PDB entry 7QDY | electron microscopy, 3.10 A resolution | chains B and C of the 5 polymer chains in the assembly

[Chain B]
Molecule: Tetratricopeptide repeat protein 37
From: Homo sapiens
UniProt: Q6PGP7 (TTC37_HUMAN); residues 1-1564 here = UniProt positions 1-1564
Chain sequence (1589 residues; each row starts with the number of its first residue; numbers below 1 keep their minus sign (Met-24 is residue -24)):
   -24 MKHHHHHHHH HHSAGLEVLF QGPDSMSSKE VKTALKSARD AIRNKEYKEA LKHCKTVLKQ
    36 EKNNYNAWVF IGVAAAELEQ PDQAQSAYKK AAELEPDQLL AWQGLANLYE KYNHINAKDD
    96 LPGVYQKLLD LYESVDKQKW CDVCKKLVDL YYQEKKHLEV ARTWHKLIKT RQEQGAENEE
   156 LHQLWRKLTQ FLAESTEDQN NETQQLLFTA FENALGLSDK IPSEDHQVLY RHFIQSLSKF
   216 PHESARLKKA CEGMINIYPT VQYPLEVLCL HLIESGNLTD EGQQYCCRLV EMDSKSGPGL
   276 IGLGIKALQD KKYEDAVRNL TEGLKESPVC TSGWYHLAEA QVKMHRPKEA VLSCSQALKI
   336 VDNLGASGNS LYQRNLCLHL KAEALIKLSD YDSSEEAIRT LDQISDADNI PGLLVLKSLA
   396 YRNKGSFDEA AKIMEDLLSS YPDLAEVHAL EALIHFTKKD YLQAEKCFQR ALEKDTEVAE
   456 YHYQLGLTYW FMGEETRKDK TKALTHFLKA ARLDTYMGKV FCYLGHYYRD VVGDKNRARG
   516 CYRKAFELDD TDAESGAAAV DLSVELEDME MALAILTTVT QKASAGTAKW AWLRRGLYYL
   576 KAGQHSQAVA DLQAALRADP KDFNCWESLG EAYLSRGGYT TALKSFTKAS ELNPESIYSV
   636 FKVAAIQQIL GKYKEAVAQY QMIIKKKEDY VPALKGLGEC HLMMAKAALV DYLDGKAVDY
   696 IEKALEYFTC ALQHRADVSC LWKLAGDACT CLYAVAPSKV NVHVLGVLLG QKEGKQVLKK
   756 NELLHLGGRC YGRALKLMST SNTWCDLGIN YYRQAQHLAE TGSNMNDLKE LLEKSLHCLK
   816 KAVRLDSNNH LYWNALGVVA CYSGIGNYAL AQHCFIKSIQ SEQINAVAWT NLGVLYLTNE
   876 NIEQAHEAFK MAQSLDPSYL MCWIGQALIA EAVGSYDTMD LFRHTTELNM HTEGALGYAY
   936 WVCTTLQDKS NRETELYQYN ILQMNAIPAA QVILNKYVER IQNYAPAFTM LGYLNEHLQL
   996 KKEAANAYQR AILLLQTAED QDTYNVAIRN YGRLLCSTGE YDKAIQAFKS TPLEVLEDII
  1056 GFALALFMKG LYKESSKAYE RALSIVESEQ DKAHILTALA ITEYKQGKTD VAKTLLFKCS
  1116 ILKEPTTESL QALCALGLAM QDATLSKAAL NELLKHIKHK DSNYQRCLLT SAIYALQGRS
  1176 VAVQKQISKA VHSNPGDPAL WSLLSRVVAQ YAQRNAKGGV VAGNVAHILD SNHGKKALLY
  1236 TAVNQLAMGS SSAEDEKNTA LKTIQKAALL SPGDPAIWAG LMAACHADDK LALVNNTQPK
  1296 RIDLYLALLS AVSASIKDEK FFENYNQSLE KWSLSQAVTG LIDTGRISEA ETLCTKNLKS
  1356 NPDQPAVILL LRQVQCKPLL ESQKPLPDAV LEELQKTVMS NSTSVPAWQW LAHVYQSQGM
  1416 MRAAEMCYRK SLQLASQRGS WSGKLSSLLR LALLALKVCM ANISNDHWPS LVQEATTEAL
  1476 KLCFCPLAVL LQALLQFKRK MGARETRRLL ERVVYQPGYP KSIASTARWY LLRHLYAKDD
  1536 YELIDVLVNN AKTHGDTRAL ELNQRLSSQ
Disordered / not traced: -24 to 352
Construct notes: initiating methionine (-24); expression tag (-23 to 0)
Curated features (UniProtKB/Swiss-Prot):
  - modified residue: Ser2 (N-acetylserine)
Reported in the primary citation:
  - disease-associated variants - G673D, G721R, L761P: decreased stability (proposed by the authors, not directly observed)
  - disease-associated variants - L1485R, R1503C, L1505S (citing earlier work)
  - disease-associated variants - P1270A, D1283N: decreased binding to hSKI8 (proposed by the authors, not directly observed)

[Chain C]
Molecule: WD repeat-containing protein 61
From: Homo sapiens
UniProt: Q9GZS3 (WDR61_HUMAN); residues 1-305 here = UniProt positions 1-305
Chain sequence (305 residues; each row starts with the number of its first residue):
     1 MTNQYGILFK QEQAHDDAIW SVAWGTNKKE NSETVVTGSL DDLVKVWKWR DERLDLQWSL
    61 EGHQLGVVSV DISHTLPIAA SSSLDAHIRL WDLENGKQIK SIDAGPVDAW TLAFSPDSQY
   121 LATGTHVGKV NIFGVESGKK EYSLDTRGKF ILSIAYSPDG KYLASGAIDG IINIFDIATG
   181 KLLHTLEGHA MPIRSLTFSP DSQLLVTASD DGYIKIYDVQ HANLAGTLSG HASWVLNVAF
   241 CPDDTHFVSS SSDKSVKVWD VGTRTCVHTF FDHQDQVWGV KYNGNGSKIV SVGDDQEIHI
   301 YDCPI
Curated features (UniProtKB/Swiss-Prot):
  - modified residue: Met1 (N-acetylmethionine), Thr2 (N-acetylthreonine)

[How chain B and chain C interact]
Pairs across the interface (33; chain B residue first):
  Gly690(B) - His221(C)
  Lys691(B) - Asp218(C)
  Asn960(B) - Ser229(C)  hydrogen bond
  Pro963(B) - Tyr213(C)
  Val967(B) - Thr227(C)
  Gln994(B) - Ala190(C)
  Leu995(B) - Glu187(C)
  Leu995(B) - Gly188(C)
  Lys997(B) - Ile171(C)
  Lys997(B) - Glu187(C)
  Glu998(B) - Glu187(C)
  Asn1227(B) - Trp234(C)
  Lys1230(B) - Trp234(C)
  Lys1252(B) - Asp16(C)
  Lys1252(B) - Asp17(C)
  Lys1257(B) - Asp17(C)  salt bridge
  Gln1260(B) - Trp20(C)
  Gln1260(B) - Leu40(C)
  Gln1260(B) - Leu65(C)
  Gln1260(B) - Gly66(C)
  Gln1260(B) - Leu84(C)
  Leu1264(B) - Trp20(C)
  Leu1264(B) - Arg194(C)
  Leu1264(B) - Trp278(C)  hydrophobic
  Leu1265(B) - Arg194(C)  hydrogen bond (backbone-side chain)
  Leu1265(B) - Trp234(C)  hydrophobic
  Pro1267(B) - Phe150(C)
  Trp1273(B) - Pro106(C)  hydrophobic
  Lys1295(B) - Gln64(C)
  Arg1296(B) - Gln64(C)
  Arg1296(B) - Leu65(C)
  Ser1305(B) - Val107(C)
  Ala1306(B) - Val107(C)  hydrophobic
Also at the interface, not in a pair above, chain B (36 interface residues in all): Lys649, Leu688, Tyr695, Asn970, Lys971, Leu993, Ser1226, Lys1261, Ala1263, Ile1297, Leu1299, Ala1302, Ala1309, Ser1310
Also at the interface, not in a pair above, chain C (36 interface residues in all): Asp85, Ala86, Gly105, Trp110, His126, Gln203, Asn223, Leu224, Ala225, Gly226, Asp244, Ser252, Gln296

[In short]
The chain B/chain C interface involves 36 residues from each chain, with 2 hydrogen bonds and 1 salt bridge.
Polar contacts include Lys1257(B)-Asp17(C), Asn960(B)-Ser229(C) and Leu1265(B)-Arg194(C). From the paper:
G673D, G721R and L761P of chain B reduce stability; P1270A and D1283N of chain B reduce binding to hSKI8.
Here chain B is Tetratricopeptide repeat protein 37 and chain C is WD repeat-containing protein 61, both from
Homo sapiens. Entry 7QDY (RNA-bound human SKI complex) was determined by electron microscopy together with
7QDZ, 7QE0, 7QDR and 7QDS from the same study.
